1HDZ - chains A and B; structure by X-ray diffraction, 2.50 A resolution.

Chain A (and B):
Protein: Alcohol dehydrogenase
From: Homo sapiens
Notes: EC 1.1.1.1; chain B of this document is another copy of the same molecule, construct and numbering; everything in this record applies to it too
Reference sequence: P00325 (ADHB_HUMAN); residues 1-374 here = UniProt positions 1-374
Amino-acid sequence (374 residues; each row starts with the number of its first residue):
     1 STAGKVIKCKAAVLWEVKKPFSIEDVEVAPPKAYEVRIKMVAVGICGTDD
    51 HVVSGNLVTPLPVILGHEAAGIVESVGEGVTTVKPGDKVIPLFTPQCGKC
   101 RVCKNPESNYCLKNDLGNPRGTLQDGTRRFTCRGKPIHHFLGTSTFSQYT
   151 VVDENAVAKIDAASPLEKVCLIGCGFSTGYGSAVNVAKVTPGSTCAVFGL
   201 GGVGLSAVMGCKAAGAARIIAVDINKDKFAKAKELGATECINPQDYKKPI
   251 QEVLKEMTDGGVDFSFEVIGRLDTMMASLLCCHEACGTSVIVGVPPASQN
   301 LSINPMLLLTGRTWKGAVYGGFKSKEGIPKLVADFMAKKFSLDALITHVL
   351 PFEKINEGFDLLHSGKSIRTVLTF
Construct notes: conflict G47 (Arg in P00325)
Metal / ion sites: Zn2+ site 1: C46, H67, C174; Zn2+ site 2: C97, C100, C103, C111
Ligand contacts: NAD (nicotinamide-adenine-dinucleotide): C46, G47, T48, H51, F93, C174, T178, G199, L200, G201, G202, V203, G204, V222, D223, I224, N225, K228, V268, I269, G270, R271, T274, V292, G293, V294, A317, V318, Y319, L362, R369

Chain A / chain B interface:
Residue-residue contacts (83; chain A residue first):
  R101(A) - T258(B)  hydrogen bond (side chain-backbone)
  R101(A) - D259(B)  hydrogen bond (side chain-backbone)
  R101(A) - G260(B)
  R101(A) - G261(B)  hydrogen bond (side chain-backbone)
  R101(A) - D263(B)  salt bridge
  R101(A) - H283(B)  hydrogen bond
  V102(A) - H283(B)
  N105(A) - C286(B)  hydrogen bond
  S108(A) - A285(B)  hydrogen bond (side chain-backbone)
  S108(A) - C286(B)
  Y110(A) - E284(B)
  Y110(A) - A285(B)  hydrophobic
  Y110(A) - T310(B)
  T258(A) - R101(B)
  D259(A) - R101(B)  hydrogen bond (backbone-side chain)
  G260(A) - R101(B)
  G261(A) - R101(B)  hydrogen bond (backbone-side chain)
  D263(A) - R101(B)  salt bridge
  L272(A) - P305(B)  hydrophobic
  M275(A) - P305(B)  hydrophobic
  H283(A) - R101(B)  hydrogen bond
  H283(A) - V102(B)
  E284(A) - Y110(B)
  A285(A) - V102(B)  hydrophobic
  A285(A) - S108(B)
  A285(A) - Y110(B)  hydrophobic
  C286(A) - N105(B)
  C286(A) - S108(B)
  I291(A) - L308(B)  hydrophobic
  I291(A) - L309(B)
  V292(A) - L309(B)
  G293(A) - L309(B)
  V294(A) - L309(B)  hydrophobic
  P295(A) - P305(B)  hydrophobic
  P295(A) - M306(B)
  P295(A) - L309(B)
  Q299(A) - N304(B)  hydrogen bond (backbone-side chain)
  Q299(A) - P305(B)
  N300(A) - I303(B)  hydrogen bond (side chain-backbone)
  N300(A) - N304(B)
  L301(A) - L301(B)
  L301(A) - S302(B)
  L301(A) - I303(B)  hydrogen bond (backbone-backbone)
  S302(A) - L301(B)
  S302(A) - S302(B)  hydrogen bond
  I303(A) - N300(B)
  I303(A) - L301(B)  hydrogen bond (backbone-backbone)
  N304(A) - S298(B)
  N304(A) - N300(B)
  P305(A) - L272(B)  hydrophobic
  P305(A) - M275(B)  hydrophobic
  P305(A) - P295(B)  hydrophobic
  P305(A) - Q299(B)
  M306(A) - P295(B)
  L308(A) - W314(B)  hydrophobic
  L308(A) - G316(B)  hydrogen bond (backbone-backbone)
  L309(A) - I291(B)  hydrophobic
  L309(A) - V292(B)
  L309(A) - G293(B)
  L309(A) - V294(B)  hydrophobic
  L309(A) - P295(B)
  L309(A) - G316(B)
  L309(A) - A317(B)  hydrogen bond (backbone-backbone)
  L309(A) - V318(B)  hydrogen bond (backbone-backbone)
  T310(A) - Y110(B)
  G311(A) - G316(B)
  R312(A) - W314(B)
  R312(A) - K315(B)
  R312(A) - G316(B)  hydrogen bond (backbone-backbone)
  T313(A) - T313(B)
  T313(A) - W314(B)
  T313(A) - K315(B)
  W314(A) - I303(B)  hydrophobic
  W314(A) - L308(B)  hydrophobic
  W314(A) - T313(B)
  W314(A) - W314(B)  hydrogen bond (backbone-backbone)
  K315(A) - R312(B)
  K315(A) - T313(B)
  G316(A) - L308(B)  hydrogen bond (backbone-backbone)
  G316(A) - L309(B)
  G316(A) - G311(B)
  A317(A) - L309(B)  hydrogen bond (backbone-backbone)
  V318(A) - L309(B)
Also at the interface, not in a pair above, chain A (43 interface residues in all): L112, V262, S298
Also at the interface, not in a pair above, chain B (42 interface residues in all): V262

Overview:
Chain A and chain B form an interface of 43 and 42 residues respectively, with 21 hydrogen bonds and 2 salt
bridges. Polar contacts include R101(A)-D263(B), R101(A)-T258(B) and R101(A)-D259(B). Chain A binds NAD.
C46(A), H67(A) and C174(A) form the Zn2+ site 1.
Both chains are Alcohol dehydrogenase (Homo sapiens). Entry 1HDZ (Three-dimensional structures of three human
alcohol dehydrogenase variants: correlations with their functional differences) was determined by X-ray
diffraction together with 1HDX and 1HDY from the same study.
